Entry 1IRE (X-ray diffraction, 1.80 A resolution); this record covers chains A and B.

== Chain A ==
Name: Nitrile Hydratase
From: Pseudonocardia thermophila
Notes: EC 4.2.1.84
UniProtKB: Q7SID2 (NHAA_PSETH); residues 2-204 here correspond to UniProt positions 1-203 (UniProt number = residue number - 1)
Sequence (204 residues; numbered 1 to 204; the number before each row is that of its first residue):
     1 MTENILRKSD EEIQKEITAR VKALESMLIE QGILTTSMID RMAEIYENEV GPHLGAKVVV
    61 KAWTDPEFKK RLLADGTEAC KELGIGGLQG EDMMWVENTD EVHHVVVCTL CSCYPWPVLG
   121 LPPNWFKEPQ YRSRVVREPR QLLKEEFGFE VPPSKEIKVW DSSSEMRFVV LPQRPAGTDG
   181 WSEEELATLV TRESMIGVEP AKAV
Disordered / not traced: 1
Modified residues: Cys-111 (3-sulfinoalanine; CSD); Cys-113 (s-hydroxycysteine; CSO)
Metal / ion sites: Co2+: Cys-108, Cys-111, Ser-112, Cys-113

== Chain B ==
Name: Nitrile Hydratase
From: Pseudonocardia thermophila
Notes: EC 4.2.1.84
UniProtKB: Q7SID3 (NHAB_PSETH); numbering as in UniProt (aligned over 1-228)
Sequence (228 residues; numbered 1 to 228; the number before each row is that of its first residue):
     1 MNGVYDVGGT DGLGPINRPA DEPVFRAEWE KVAFAMFPAT FRAGFMGLDE FRFGIEQMNP
    61 AEYLESPYYW HWIRTYIHHG VRTGKIDLEE LERRTQYYRE NPDAPLPEHE QKPELIEFVN
   121 QAVYGGLPAS REVDRPPKFK EGDVVRFSTA SPKGHARRAR YVRGKTGTVV KHHGAYIYPD
   181 TAGNGLGECP EHLYTVRFTA QELWGPEGDP NSSVYYDCWE PYIELVDT

== How chain A and chain B interact ==
Pairs across the interface (195):
  Thr-2(A) / Glu-65(B)
  Asn-4(A) / Glu-65(B)  hydrogen bond
  Arg-7(A) / Glu-65(B)  salt bridge
  Gln-14(A) / Trp-29(B)  hydrogen bond
  Gln-14(A) / Pro-67(B)
  Glu-16(A) / Arg-99(B)  salt bridge
  Ile-17(A) / Trp-29(B)  hydrophobic
  Ile-17(A) / Pro-67(B)
  Ile-17(A) / Trp-70(B)  hydrophobic
  Thr-18(A) / Trp-29(B)
  Ala-19(A) / Thr-95(B)
  Ala-19(A) / Tyr-98(B)
  Ala-19(A) / Arg-99(B)
  Arg-20(A) / Trp-70(B)
  Arg-20(A) / Thr-95(B)
  Arg-20(A) / Arg-99(B)
  Val-21(A) / Trp-29(B)  hydrophobic
  Val-21(A) / Val-32(B)  hydrophobic
  Val-21(A) / Ile-73(B)  hydrophobic
  Lys-22(A) / Tyr-98(B)
  Lys-22(A) / Pro-102(B)  hydrogen bond (side chain-backbone)
  Lys-22(A) / Ala-104(B)  hydrogen bond (side chain-backbone)
  Lys-22(A) / Leu-106(B)
  Ala-23(A) / Leu-91(B)
  Ala-23(A) / Arg-94(B)
  Ala-23(A) / Thr-95(B)
  Ala-23(A) / Tyr-98(B)  hydrophobic
  Leu-24(A) / Met-36(B)  hydrophobic
  Leu-24(A) / Tyr-76(B)  hydrophobic
  Leu-24(A) / Leu-91(B)
  Glu-25(A) / Val-32(B)
  Glu-25(A) / Met-36(B)
  Glu-25(A) / Leu-106(B)
  Ser-26(A) / Arg-94(B)  hydrogen bond
  Ser-26(A) / Tyr-98(B)
  Ser-26(A) / Pro-107(B)
  Met-27(A) / Asp-87(B)
  Met-27(A) / Glu-90(B)
  Met-27(A) / Leu-91(B)  hydrophobic
  Met-27(A) / Arg-94(B)
  Leu-28(A) / Met-36(B)  hydrophobic
  Leu-28(A) / Phe-45(B)  hydrophobic
  Ile-29(A) / Leu-106(B)  hydrophobic
  Ile-29(A) / Pro-107(B)
  Ile-29(A) / His-109(B)
  Glu-30(A) / Arg-94(B)  salt bridge
  Glu-30(A) / Pro-107(B)
  Gln-31(A) / Phe-45(B)
  Gln-31(A) / Lys-85(B)  hydrogen bond (side chain-backbone)
  Gln-31(A) / Ile-86(B)
  Gly-32(A) / Lys-112(B)  hydrogen bond (backbone-side chain)
  Ile-33(A) / Ala-39(B)
  Ile-33(A) / Ala-43(B)  hydrophobic
  Ile-33(A) / Phe-45(B)  hydrophobic
  Ile-33(A) / Leu-115(B)
  Leu-34(A) / Met-36(B)  hydrophobic
  Leu-34(A) / Ala-39(B)  hydrophobic
  Thr-35(A) / His-109(B)
  Thr-35(A) / Glu-110(B)
  Thr-35(A) / Gln-111(B)
  Thr-35(A) / Leu-115(B)
  Thr-36(A) / His-109(B)  hydrogen bond (backbone-side chain)
  Thr-36(A) / Gln-111(B)  hydrogen bond
  Ser-37(A) / Gln-111(B)  hydrogen bond
  Ser-37(A) / Ile-116(B)
  Met-38(A) / Ala-39(B)  hydrophobic
  Met-38(A) / Leu-115(B)
  Met-38(A) / Ile-116(B)
  Met-38(A) / Val-119(B)  hydrophobic
  Ile-39(A) / Lys-31(B)
  Ile-39(A) / Ala-35(B)  hydrophobic
  Arg-41(A) / Val-119(B)
  Arg-41(A) / Asn-120(B)  hydrogen bond
  Met-42(A) / Phe-34(B)  hydrophobic
  Met-42(A) / Pro-38(B)  hydrophobic
  Met-42(A) / Val-119(B)  hydrophobic
  Met-42(A) / Val-123(B)  hydrophobic
  Ala-43(A) / Phe-25(B)  hydrophobic
  Ile-45(A) / Val-119(B)  hydrophobic
  Ile-45(A) / Val-123(B)  hydrophobic
  Ile-45(A) / Tyr-124(B)
  Tyr-46(A) / Val-24(B)
  Tyr-46(A) / Phe-34(B)  hydrophobic
  Tyr-46(A) / Val-123(B)
  Glu-47(A) / Phe-25(B)
  Glu-47(A) / Lys-31(B)  salt bridge
  Glu-49(A) / Tyr-124(B)  hydrogen bond
  Gly-86(A) / Val-123(B)
  Gly-86(A) / Tyr-124(B)
  Gly-87(A) / Val-123(B)
  Gly-87(A) / Tyr-124(B)
  Gly-87(A) / Gly-126(B)
  Leu-88(A) / Ala-122(B)
  Leu-88(A) / Val-123(B)  hydrogen bond (backbone-backbone)
  Leu-88(A) / Gly-126(B)
  Leu-88(A) / Leu-127(B)  hydrophobic
  Gln-89(A) / Leu-48(B)
  Glu-91(A) / Gly-126(B)
  Glu-91(A) / Leu-127(B)  hydrogen bond (side chain-backbone)
  Glu-91(A) / Pro-128(B)
  Asp-92(A) / Tyr-176(B)  hydrogen bond
  Met-94(A) / His-173(B)
  Thr-109(A) / Tyr-5(B)
  Thr-109(A) / Val-7(B)
  Thr-109(A) / Gly-8(B)
  Thr-109(A) / Tyr-161(B)
  Leu-110(A) / Tyr-5(B)
  Leu-110(A) / Asp-6(B)
  Leu-110(A) / Arg-157(B)
  Leu-110(A) / Tyr-216(B)
  Cys-111(A) / Arg-52(B)
  Cys-111(A) / Arg-157(B)
  Ser-112(A) / Tyr-68(B)  hydrogen bond
  Cys-113(A) / Arg-52(B)
  Cys-113(A) / Arg-157(B)
  Trp-116(A) / Phe-34(B)  hydrophobic
  Trp-116(A) / Trp-72(B)  hydrophobic
  Leu-121(A) / Val-24(B)  hydrophobic
  Leu-121(A) / Phe-25(B)  hydrophobic
  Leu-121(A) / Phe-34(B)  hydrophobic
  Leu-121(A) / Tyr-69(B)
  Pro-123(A) / Glu-22(B)
  Asn-124(A) / Glu-22(B)  hydrogen bond (backbone-side chain)
  Asn-124(A) / Arg-26(B)  hydrogen bond
  Asn-124(A) / Tyr-68(B)
  Trp-125(A) / Ile-16(B)  hydrophobic
  Trp-125(A) / Asn-17(B)
  Trp-125(A) / Arg-18(B)
  Lys-127(A) / Tyr-68(B)
  Glu-128(A) / Asn-17(B)
  Pro-129(A) / Leu-13(B)
  Pro-129(A) / Leu-64(B)  hydrophobic
  Gln-130(A) / Leu-13(B)  hydrogen bond (side chain-backbone)
  Gln-130(A) / Gly-14(B)
  Gln-130(A) / Pro-15(B)
  Gln-130(A) / Ile-16(B)
  Tyr-131(A) / Ile-16(B)  hydrophobic
  Arg-132(A) / Tyr-5(B)  hydrogen bond (side chain-backbone)
  Arg-132(A) / Val-7(B)
  Arg-132(A) / Tyr-63(B)  hydrogen bond
  Ser-133(A) / Val-7(B)
  Ser-133(A) / Gly-8(B)
  Ser-133(A) / Gly-9(B)  hydrogen bond (backbone-backbone)
  Ser-133(A) / Thr-10(B)
  Ser-133(A) / Leu-13(B)
  Val-136(A) / Gly-8(B)
  Val-136(A) / Gly-9(B)
  Val-136(A) / Tyr-161(B)
  Val-136(A) / Trp-204(B)  hydrogen bond (backbone-side chain)
  Val-136(A) / Val-214(B)
  Arg-137(A) / Gly-9(B)
  Arg-137(A) / Asp-11(B)  salt bridge
  Arg-137(A) / Trp-204(B)
  Pro-139(A) / Ser-212(B)
  Arg-140(A) / Asp-209(B)  salt bridge
  Arg-140(A) / Asn-211(B)  hydrogen bond (side chain-backbone)
  Glu-146(A) / Ile-16(B)
  Glu-146(A) / Arg-18(B)  salt bridge
  Phe-147(A) / Arg-18(B)
  Pro-153(A) / Asn-211(B)  hydrogen bond (backbone-side chain)
  Ser-154(A) / Asn-211(B)  hydrogen bond (backbone-side chain)
  Lys-155(A) / Asn-211(B)
  Glu-156(A) / Arg-197(B)  salt bridge
  Glu-156(A) / Asn-211(B)
  Glu-156(A) / Ser-213(B)
  Ile-157(A) / Asn-211(B)  hydrogen bond (backbone-backbone)
  Ile-157(A) / Ser-212(B)  hydrogen bond (backbone-side chain)
  Ile-157(A) / Ser-213(B)  hydrogen bond (backbone-backbone)
  Lys-158(A) / Arg-197(B)
  Lys-158(A) / Ser-213(B)
  Lys-158(A) / Tyr-215(B)  hydrogen bond
  Val-159(A) / Ser-213(B)  hydrogen bond (backbone-backbone)
  Val-159(A) / Val-214(B)
  Val-159(A) / Tyr-215(B)  hydrogen bond (backbone-backbone)
  Trp-160(A) / Thr-195(B)
  Trp-160(A) / Tyr-215(B)  hydrophobic
  Asp-161(A) / Tyr-161(B)  hydrogen bond
  Asp-161(A) / Tyr-215(B)  hydrogen bond (backbone-backbone)
  Asp-161(A) / Tyr-216(B)
  Ser-162(A) / Arg-157(B)  hydrogen bond (backbone-side chain)
  Ser-163(A) / Arg-157(B)  hydrogen bond (backbone-side chain)
  Ser-163(A) / Tyr-216(B)
  Ser-163(A) / Asp-217(B)  hydrogen bond (side chain-backbone)
  Ser-163(A) / Trp-219(B)
  Ser-164(A) / Leu-193(B)
  Ser-164(A) / Asp-217(B)  hydrogen bond
  Ser-164(A) / Trp-219(B)
  Glu-165(A) / Leu-48(B)
  Glu-165(A) / Arg-52(B)  salt bridge
  Glu-165(A) / Ala-129(B)
  Met-166(A) / His-173(B)
  Met-166(A) / Tyr-176(B)
  Met-166(A) / Asp-217(B)
  Arg-167(A) / Arg-52(B)
  Phe-168(A) / Asp-217(B)
Other interface residues (no listed pair), chain A (87 interface residues in all): Ile-13, Val-50, Cys-108, Leu-142, Arg-192, Glu-199
Other interface residues (no listed pair), chain B (94 interface residues in all): Asp-21, Ala-27, Phe-37, Thr-40, Arg-74, Ile-77, Asp-103, Phe-118, Gly-125, Ala-159

== In short ==
87 residues of chain A face 94 of chain B across their interface; the contacts include 38 hydrogen bonds and 9
salt bridges. Among the polar pairs are Arg-7(A)/Glu-65(B), Glu-16(A)/Arg-99(B) and Glu-30(A)/Arg-94(B).
Cys-108(A), Cys-111(A), Ser-112(A) and Cys-113(A) form the Co2+ site.
Chain A is Nitrile Hydratase and chain B is Nitrile Hydratase, both from Pseudonocardia thermophila; the
structure, Crystal Structure of Co-type nitrile hydratase from Pseudonocardia thermophila, was determined by
X-ray diffraction.
